Entry 1Q6U (X-ray diffraction, 2.45 A resolution); this record covers chain A.

Chain A:
Name: FKBP-type peptidyl-prolyl cis-trans isomerase fkpA
Organism: Escherichia coli
Notes: EC 5.2.1.8
Reference sequence: P45523 (FKBA_ECOLI); residues 1-245 here correspond to UniProt positions 26-270 (UniProt number = residue number + 25)
Chain sequence (245 residues; numbered 1 to 245; the number before each row is that of its first residue):
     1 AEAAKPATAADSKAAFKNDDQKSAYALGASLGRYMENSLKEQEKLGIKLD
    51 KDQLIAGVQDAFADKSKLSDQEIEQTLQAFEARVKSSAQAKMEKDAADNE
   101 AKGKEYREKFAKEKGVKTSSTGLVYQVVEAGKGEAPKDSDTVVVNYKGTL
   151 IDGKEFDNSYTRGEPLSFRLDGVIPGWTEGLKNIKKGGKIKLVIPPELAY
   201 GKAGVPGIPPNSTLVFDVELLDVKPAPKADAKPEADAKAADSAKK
Disordered / not traced: 1-14, 228-245
Metal / ion sites: Cs+: S66, A111, E113, V116

Overview:
S66, A111, E113 and V116 coordinate Cs+.
Chain A is FKBP-type peptidyl-prolyl cis-trans isomerase fkpA (Escherichia coli); the structure, Crystal
structure of FkpA from Escherichia coli, was determined by X-ray diffraction, deposited together with 1Q6H and
1Q6I.
